Entry 8X9B (electron microscopy, 3.82 A resolution); this record covers chains J and N of the 16 polymer chains in the assembly.

Chain J:
Protein: Genome polyprotein
Source organism: Coxsackievirus A16
Reference sequence: A0A2S1BJ89 (A0A2S1BJ89_9ENTO); residues 1-254 here correspond to UniProt positions 70-323 (UniProt number = residue number + 69)
Sequence (254 residues; each row starts with the number of its first residue):
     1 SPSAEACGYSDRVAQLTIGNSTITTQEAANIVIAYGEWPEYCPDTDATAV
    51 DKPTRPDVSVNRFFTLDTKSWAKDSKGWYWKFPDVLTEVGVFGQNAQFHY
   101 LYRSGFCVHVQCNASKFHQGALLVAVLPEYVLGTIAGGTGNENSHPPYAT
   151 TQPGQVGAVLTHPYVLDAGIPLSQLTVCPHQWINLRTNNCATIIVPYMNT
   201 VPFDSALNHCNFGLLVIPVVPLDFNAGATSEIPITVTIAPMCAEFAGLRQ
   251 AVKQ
Not modelled in the structure: 1-28, 43-59, 90-101, 136-151, 244-254

Chain N:
Protein: Genome polyprotein
Source organism: Coxsackievirus A16
Reference sequence: A0A2S1BJ89 (A0A2S1BJ89_9ENTO); residues 1-242 here correspond to UniProt positions 324-565 (UniProt number = residue number + 323)
Sequence (242 residues; numbered 1 to 242; the number before each row is that of its first residue):
     1 GIPTELKPGTNQFLTTDDGVSAPILPGFHPTPPIHIPGEVHNLLEICRVE
    51 TILEVNNLKTNETTPMQRLCFPVSVQSKTGELCAAFRADPGRDGPWQSTI
   101 LGQLCRYYTQWSGSLEVTFMFAGSFMATGKMLIAYTPPGGNVPADRITAM
   151 LGTHVIWDFGLQSSVTLVVPWISNTHYRAHARAGYFDYYTTGIITIWYQT
   201 NYVVPIGAPTTAYIVALAAAQDNFTMKLCKDTEDIEQTANIQ
Not modelled in the structure: 1-5, 175-189, 233-242

How chain J and chain N interact:
Residue-residue contacts - 50 pairs, chain J then chain N:
  Tyr35(J) with Gly38(N)
  Glu37(J) with Pro37(N)
  Lys116(J) with Ser124(N); Phe125(N)
  Phe117(J) with Met126(N), hydrophobic; Ile206(N); Gly207(N); Ala208(N); Pro209(N)
  His118(J) with Ser124(N)
  Gln119(J) with Ala122(N); Gly123(N); Ser124(N); Thr211(N), hydrogen bond (side chain-backbone)
  Gly120(J) with Ala122(N)
  Pro163(J) with Met66(N), hydrophobic
  Tyr164(J) with Glu54(N), hydrogen bond; Pro65(N)
  Leu172(J) with Met66(N), hydrophobic; Leu69(N), hydrophobic
  Ser173(J) with Thr51(N); Ile52(N), hydrogen bond (backbone-backbone); Ser98(N), hydrogen bond (side chain-backbone)
  Gln174(J) with Ser98(N); Thr99(N); Ile100(N); Gln103(N)
  Thr176(J) with Glu50(N), hydrogen bond (side chain-backbone); Thr51(N)
  Trp182(J) with Ile52(N), hydrophobic
  Asn184(J) with Met120(N); Phe121(N), hydrogen bond (side chain-backbone); Ala122(N)
  Arg186(J) with Gly123(N); Ser124(N); Phe125(N); Phe159(N), hydrogen bond (side chain-backbone); Gly160(N), hydrogen bond (side chain-backbone); Ser163(N)
  Thr187(J) with Ser163(N)
  Tyr197(J) with Pro37(N)
  Asn199(J) with Ile36(N)
  Thr200(J) with Ile34(N)
  Pro202(J) with Ile34(N)
  Ile217(J) with Met66(N), hydrophobic
  Pro218(J) with Met66(N)
  Val219(J) with Met66(N), hydrophobic; Leu69(N), hydrophobic
  Asp223(J) with Pro209(N)
  Asn225(J) with Gly207(N)
Other interface residues (no listed pair), chain J (31 interface residues in all): Val177, Pro196, Val220, Pro221, Phe224
Other interface residues (no listed pair), chain N (41 interface residues in all): Ile46, Val49, Arg68, Cys70, Leu161, Gln162, Pro205, Ala212, Tyr213, Val215, Leu217

Summary:
Chain J and chain N form an interface of 31 and 41 residues respectively; the contacts include 8 hydrogen
bonds. Among the polar pairs are Gln119(J)-Thr211(N), Tyr164(J)-Glu54(N) and Ser173(J)-Ser98(N).
Here chain J is Genome polyprotein and chain N is Genome polyprotein, both from Coxsackievirus A16. Entry 8X9B
(Cryo-EM structure of coxsackievirus A16 empty particle in complex with Fab h1A6.2 (local refinement)) was
determined by electron microscopy (same publication as 8X95, 8X96, 8X97, 8X98, 8X99, 8X9A, 8YTB and 8YTJ).
